Entry 1BZM (X-ray diffraction, 2.00 A resolution); this record covers chain A.

# Chain A
Molecule: Carbonic anhydrase I
From: Homo sapiens
Notes: EC 4.2.1.1
Reference sequence: P00915 (CAH1_HUMAN); residues 1-260 here = UniProt positions 1-260
Amino-acid sequence (260 residues; each row starts with the number of its first residue):
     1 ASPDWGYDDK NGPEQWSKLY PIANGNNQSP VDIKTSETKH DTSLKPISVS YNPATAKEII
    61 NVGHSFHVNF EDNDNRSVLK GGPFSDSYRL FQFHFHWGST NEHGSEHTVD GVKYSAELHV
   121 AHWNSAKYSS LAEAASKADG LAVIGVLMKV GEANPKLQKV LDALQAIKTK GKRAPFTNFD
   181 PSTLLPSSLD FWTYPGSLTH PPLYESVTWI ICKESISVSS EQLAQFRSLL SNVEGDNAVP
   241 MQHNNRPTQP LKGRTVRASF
Bound ions: Zn2+: His94, His96, His119 (together with Methazolamide)
Ligand contacts: Methazolamide (MZM; N-(3-methyl-5-sulfamoyl-1,3,4-thiadiazol-2(3H)-ylidene)acetamide): Phe91, His94, His96, Glu106, His119, Ala135, Leu141, Val143, Ser197, Leu198, Thr199, His200, Pro201, Pro202, Trp209
UniProt features mapped onto this chain:
  - natural variant: Val143 (A143V: this construct carries the variant), Arg254 (G254R: In Guam; this construct carries the variant)

# In short
Chain A binds Methazolamide. His94, His96 and His119 form the Zn2+ site.
Chain A is Carbonic anhydrase I (Homo sapiens); the structure, Drug-protein interactions: structure of
sulfonamide drug complexed with human carbonic anhydrase I, was determined by X-ray diffraction together with
1AZM and 1CZM from the same study.
